6YNS - chains a and c of the 6 polymer chains in the assembly; structure by X-ray diffraction, 3.94 A resolution.

Chain a (and c):
Protein: Bifunctional adenylate cyclase toxin/hemolysin CyaA
Notes: chain c of this document is another copy of the same molecule, construct and numbering; everything in this record applies to it too
UniProt: A0A380ZZA1 (A0A380ZZA1_BORPT); residues 458-481 here = UniProt positions 458-481
Amino-acid sequence (24 residues; numbered 458 to 481; the number before each row is that of its first residue):
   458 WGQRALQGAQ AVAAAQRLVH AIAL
Reported in the primary citation:
  - mutagenesis - R461E/L463A/R474E/L475A/H477S/I479A, R461E/R474E, L463A/L475A/H477S/I479A: abolished localization
  - mutagenesis - R461A/R474A, R461K/R474K, R461Q/R474Q: unchanged localization
  - mutagenesis - W458A/I479A, L475A/H477S/I479A: decreased localization
  - mutagenesis - W458A/L463A (4-fold), W458A/I479A, R461E/R474E, R461Q/R474Q, L475A/H477S/I479A (20-fold), H477S/I479A (20-fold): decreased binding to Calmodulin-1

How chain a and chain c interact:
Contacting residue pairs - 15 pairs, chain a then chain c:
  Gln460(a) - Leu481(c)
  Gln464(a) - Ala478(c)
  Gln464(a) - Leu481(c)
  Ala468(a) - Leu475(c)
  Ala468(a) - Ala478(c)  hydrophobic
  Ala468(a) - Ile479(c)  hydrophobic
  Ala471(a) - Arg474(c)
  Ala471(a) - Leu475(c)
  Arg474(a) - Arg474(c)
  Leu475(a) - Ala468(c)
  Leu475(a) - Ala471(c)  hydrophobic
  Leu475(a) - Ala472(c)
  Ala478(a) - Ala468(c)  hydrophobic
  Leu481(a) - Gln460(c)
  Leu481(a) - Gln464(c)
Other interface residues (no listed pair), chain a (11 interface residues in all): Gln467, Ala472, Ile479
Other interface residues (no listed pair), chain c (11 interface residues in all): Gln467

In short:
The chain a/chain c interface involves 11 residues from each chain. The paper reports that W458A/L463A,
W458A/I479A and R461E/R474E of chain a, among others, reduce binding to Calmodulin-1;
R461E/L463A/R474E/L475A/H477S/I479A, R461E/R474E and L463A/L475A/H477S/I479A of chain a abolish localization;
10 substitutions were tested in all.
Both chains are Bifunctional adenylate cyclase toxin/hemolysin CyaA. Entry 6YNS (CaM-P458 complex (crystal
form 2)) was determined by X-ray diffraction together with 6YNU from the same study.
